Entry 6G8N (X-ray diffraction, 3.00 A resolution); this record covers chains A and G of the 28 polymer chains in the assembly.

Chain A:
Protein: Proteasome subunit alpha type-2
From: Saccharomyces cerevisiae (strain ATCC 204508 / S288c)
Notes: EC 3.4.25.1
UniProt: P23639 (PSA2_YEAST); residue numbers follow UniProt; this construct covers 1-250
Sequence (250 residues; row label = number of the first residue in the row):
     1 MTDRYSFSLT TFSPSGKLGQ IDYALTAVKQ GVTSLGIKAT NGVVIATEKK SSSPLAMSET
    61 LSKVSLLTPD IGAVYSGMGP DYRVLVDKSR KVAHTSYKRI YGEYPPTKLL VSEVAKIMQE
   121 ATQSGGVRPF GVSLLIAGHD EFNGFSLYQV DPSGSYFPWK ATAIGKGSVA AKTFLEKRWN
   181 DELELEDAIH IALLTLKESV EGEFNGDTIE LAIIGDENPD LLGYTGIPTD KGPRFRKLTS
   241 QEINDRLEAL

Chain G:
Protein: Proteasome subunit alpha type-1
From: Saccharomyces cerevisiae (strain ATCC 204508 / S288c)
Notes: EC 3.4.25.1
UniProt: P21243 (PSA1_YEAST); residues -8 to 243 here correspond to UniProt positions 1-252 (UniProt number = residue number + 9)
Sequence (252 residues; numbered -8 to 243; the number before each row is that of its first residue; numbers below 1 keep their minus sign (Met-8 is residue -8)):
    -8 MSGAAAASAA GYDRHITIFS PEGRLYQVEY AFKATNQTNI NSLAVRGKDC TVVISQKKVP
    52 DKLLDPTTVS YIFCISRTIG MVVNGPIPDA RNAALRAKAE AAEFRYKYGY DMPCDVLAKR
   112 MANLSQIYTQ RAYMRPLGVI LTFVSVDEEL GPSIYKTDPA GYYVGYKATA TGPKQQEITT
   172 NLENHFKKSK IDHINEESWE KVVEFAITHM IDALGTEFSK NDLEVGVATK DKFFTLSAEN
   232 IEERLVAIAE QD
Not modelled in the structure: -8 to 1, 243
Bound ions: Mg2+: Thr8, Tyr119, Arg122, Met125

Interface between chain A and chain G:
Residue-residue contacts (65):
  Asp3(A) with Tyr124(G)
  Tyr5(A) with Ile7(G); Ala123(G), hydrophobic; Tyr124(G), hydrophobic
  Leu9(A) with Ile9(G), hydrophobic; Ala123(G), hydrophobic
  Gln20(A) with Ile9(G); Phe10(G), hydrogen bond (side chain-backbone)
  Tyr23(A) with Phe10(G), hydrophobic; Ser11(G); Pro12(G), hydrophobic; Gly14(G)
  Ala24(A) with Phe10(G), hydrophobic
  Thr26(A) with Pro12(G); Glu13(G)
  Ala27(A) with Gly14(G)
  Ser52(A) with Tyr153(G), hydrogen bond
  Pro54(A) with Lys158(G); Glu174(G)
  Leu55(A) with Tyr157(G); Lys158(G), hydrogen bond (backbone-backbone); Ala159(G); Thr170(G); Glu174(G); Phe177(G), hydrophobic
  Ala56(A) with Gly156(G); Tyr157(G), hydrophobic
  Met57(A) with Arg37(G); Val155(G); Gly156(G), hydrogen bond (backbone-backbone); Tyr157(G); Lys158(G)
  Thr60(A) with Tyr146(G); Val155(G); Gly156(G), hydrogen bond (side chain-backbone)
  Leu61(A) with Tyr153(G), hydrophobic
  Met78(A) with Phe10(G), hydrophobic; Leu16(G), hydrophobic
  Pro80(A) with Gln117(G); Ala151(G); Gly152(G); Tyr153(G)
  Asp81(A) with Gln117(G)
  Arg83(A) with Ala113(G), hydrogen bond (side chain-backbone); Asn114(G); Gly152(G), hydrogen bond (side chain-backbone); Tyr154(G)
  Val84(A) with Asn114(G); Gln117(G)
  Asp87(A) with Lys110(G), salt bridge; Asn114(G)
  Ala121(A) with Gln121(G)
  Gly126(A) with Arg122(G); Ala123(G), hydrogen bond (backbone-backbone)
  Val127(A) with Gln121(G); Arg122(G)
  Arg128(A) with Thr8(G); Phe10(G); Leu16(G); Thr120(G), hydrogen bond (side chain-backbone); Gln121(G), hydrogen bond (backbone-backbone)
  Pro129(A) with Phe10(G); Gln121(G)
  Phe130(A) with Gln121(G)
  Gly131(A) with Phe10(G)
Other interface residues (no listed pair), chain A (31 interface residues in all): Met1, Thr2, Ser53
Other interface residues (no listed pair), chain G (33 interface residues in all): Leu173

Summary:
31 residues of chain A and 33 residues of chain G are in contact; the contacts include 10 hydrogen bonds and 1
salt bridge. Among the polar pairs are Asp87(A)-Lys110(G), Gln20(A)-Phe10(G) and Ser52(A)-Tyr153(G). Thr8(G),
Tyr119(G), Arg122(G) and Met125(G) form the Mg2+ site.
Chain A is Proteasome subunit alpha type-2 and chain G is Proteasome subunit alpha type-1, both from
Saccharomyces cerevisiae (strain ATCC 204508 / S288c); the structure, Yeast 20S proteasome in complex with
Cystargolide B Derivative 2, was determined by X-ray diffraction (same publication as 6G7F and 6G8M).
